Entry 8F5P (electron microscopy, 3.40 A resolution); this record covers chains A and B of the 6 polymer chains in the assembly.

# Chain A
Protein: NET domain-containing protein
Source organism: Leishmania tarentolae
Reference sequence: A0A640KKJ7 (A0A640KKJ7_LEITA); residue numbers follow UniProt; this construct covers 1-368
Amino-acid sequence (368 residues; numbered 1 to 368; the number before each row is that of its first residue):
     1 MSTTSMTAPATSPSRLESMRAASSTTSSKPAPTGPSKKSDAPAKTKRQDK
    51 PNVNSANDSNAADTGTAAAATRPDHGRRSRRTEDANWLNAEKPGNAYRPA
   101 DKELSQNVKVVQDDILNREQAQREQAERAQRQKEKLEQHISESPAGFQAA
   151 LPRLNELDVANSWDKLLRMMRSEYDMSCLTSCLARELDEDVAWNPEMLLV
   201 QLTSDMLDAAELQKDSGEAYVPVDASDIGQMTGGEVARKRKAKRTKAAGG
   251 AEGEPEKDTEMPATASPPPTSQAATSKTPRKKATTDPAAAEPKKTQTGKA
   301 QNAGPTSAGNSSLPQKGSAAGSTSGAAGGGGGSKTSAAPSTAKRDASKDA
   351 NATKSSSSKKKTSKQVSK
Disordered / not traced: 1-144, 220-368

# Chain B
Protein: Intraflagellar transport protein 122B, putative
Source organism: Leishmania tarentolae
Reference sequence: A0A640KAU8 (A0A640KAU8_LEITA); numbering as in UniProt (aligned over 1-1247)
Amino-acid sequence (1247 residues; numbered 1 to 1247; the number before each row is that of its first residue):
     1 MFVYLSKRIAMPNGVKVTSIAWNDGQGWLACGGEKGLLKVLKVDGGPQGQ
    51 RSGGLSSSQTLEGHDTTVDLVTWNQQYCKLTSSDVSGRIIVWVLHKGMWF
   101 EEMVNNRNSSRVVDFAWNPSGTKICITYEDGAVIVGGVDGNRYWGRELPY
   151 KLAKVCWGADGNSILFGTATGEVYVHDASSGEHLSQVEIKCNDGKAPSPL
   201 AGLSWHPAWVERPEPLATLAVCYQSGKLQLMTSIGDETPCNVDRDLPAHF
   251 ISWNPSGTVLAVTAATPATEENGPGIVTQFFSTEGVHLRTLRVSGKQCGG
   301 ITWEGGGLRVAIGVDSSVYFANVRPNYKYCYFKKTAVFAFTVPDKVEESV
   351 MFWNVNTNERRTKSVRGLQYMNACKDACVLISRPDTTQQQRMIQLVNAIG
   401 SPLETRFIDMELYTYDMNSSAVVCCGDESIYIWQFRDPSTAVDALDPISM
   451 QASRAESQERVIHVCDLVRGDTAPTMKVRSALTNDLISAMCVSETHMFVS
   501 LESGTLHVYQLSPLQLVSKYILFARAQSMSVNCNSTQLAVIHLGGITNVY
   551 CIEREKFSLVPCKADTIDGVELKDVWNLRWAVDDPHRFAVMEKTRMLVYN
   601 HGVAEEPVQSCANLCKFKSLKIRTLQLDELLLDPERPRKDYIVDFEAQLL
   651 RDMRAVLRDGTAKEAYEFAESHNTKKLWELLAEHTLFQLDFTYAEVAFIH
   701 CKDYAAIQFVKRVRSLDDPKKQLAEVNAYYRRFDEAERLYKDVDRKDLAL
   751 DLRYRLGDWFGVVRLVQEGGGDEALLFQAWENIGDHYASRQKWSKAAQYY
   801 TQCRHYRKLARIFYIIEDYEMLTQLISMGEHDKELMVTLGNMLLTVGLAE
   851 EAAKAFIAANEPRMAVNGCVQVNMWNRAIALAKEHRLEDVGQLLEKYAKY
   901 LIHRERLTEAIELYRKAGKHDEAATLLAQLGKRAALRDALKAKKFYVLSA
   951 LEVQKYRTTAIALNRDGVAVVSEMLNKDRSTVSERTLDAAWRGAEAYHFL
  1001 LMCQQQMADRNFKAALVLAMRLIEYDDLVAPVDGYSLIALTAYLVKNFGL
  1051 CSKAFARLEQAERNDEAGGVAAAATTQLENFSLDLDVTHRTMASTCGGST
  1101 GGSTGMLSGGGGSALSGTTTSLQLTNPGKGVTRMAPMTYPTVSLRDPPRP
  1151 FADLARHIFMTHSPVDTSVDSVPCPTCGSFNKEWAQRCIKCQQPFNTCIV
  1201 SGCAIVSEDGAWQCSVCHRKALEAVVDKYRNCPLCHTPRKGRMRRGI
Disordered / not traced: 770-773, 960-985, 1068-1147, 1239-1247
Metal / ion sites: Zn2+ site 1: C1174, C1177, C1188, C1191; Zn2+ site 2: C1214, C1217, C1232, C1235

# How chain A and chain B interact
Pairs across the interface - 55 pairs, chain A then chain B:
  W163(A) - Q1004(B)
  K165(A) - R1010(B)
  L166(A) - M1007(B)  hydrophobic
  L166(A) - F1012(B)  hydrophobic
  M169(A) - R1010(B)
  M170(A) - L1040(B)  hydrophobic
  M170(A) - L1044(B)  hydrophobic
  Y174(A) - L1154(B)  hydrophobic
  Y174(A) - H1157(B)
  Y174(A) - I1158(B)
  D175(A) - L1154(B)
  M176(A) - Y1043(B)  hydrophobic
  M176(A) - L1154(B)  hydrophobic
  C178(A) - P1150(B)  hydrophobic
  C178(A) - F1151(B)  hydrophobic
  C178(A) - L1154(B)  hydrophobic
  L179(A) - S1036(B)  hydrogen bond (backbone-side chain)
  L179(A) - L1040(B)  hydrophobic
  L179(A) - L1058(B)  hydrophobic
  L179(A) - L1154(B)  hydrophobic
  C182(A) - Q1004(B)
  C182(A) - D1033(B)  hydrogen bond
  C182(A) - S1036(B)  hydrogen bond
  L183(A) - Q1004(B)
  A184(A) - Q1004(B)  hydrogen bond (backbone-side chain)
  E186(A) - D938(B)
  E186(A) - L940(B)
  E186(A) - L1001(B)
  D188(A) - K943(B)  salt bridge
  D188(A) - L1001(B)
  D188(A) - Q1005(B)
  D188(A) - H1236(B)  salt bridge
  E189(A) - H1236(B)
  D190(A) - K1228(B)
  D190(A) - R1230(B)  salt bridge
  D190(A) - N1231(B)
  V191(A) - N1231(B)  hydrogen bond (backbone-side chain)
  V191(A) - H1236(B)  hydrogen bond (backbone-side chain)
  A192(A) - N1231(B)
  A192(A) - H1236(B)
  A192(A) - P1238(B)
  W193(A) - K943(B)
  W193(A) - K944(B)
  W193(A) - V947(B)  hydrophobic
  W193(A) - H1236(B)  hydrogen bond (backbone-backbone)
  P195(A) - L951(B)  hydrophobic
  E196(A) - R915(B)  salt bridge
  L198(A) - L948(B)  hydrophobic
  L199(A) - T908(B)
  L199(A) - R915(B)
  L202(A) - F945(B)  hydrophobic
  L202(A) - L948(B)  hydrophobic
  T203(A) - T908(B)
  M206(A) - L907(B)  hydrophobic
  M206(A) - T908(B)
Interface residues without a listed pair, chain A (31 interface residues in all): S162, E173, R185, L187
Interface residues without a listed pair, chain B (47 interface residues in all): I911, E912, L927, R937, A939, K941, K955, A1008, L1037, A1039, F1055, Y1229, L1234, C1235

# In short
Chain A and chain B form an interface of 31 and 47 residues respectively, with 7 hydrogen bonds and 4 salt
bridges. Polar pairs include D188(A)-K943(B), D188(A)-H1236(B) and D190(A)-R1230(B). C1174(B), C1177(B),
C1188(B) and C1191(B) form the Zn2+ site 1.
Here chain A is NET domain-containing protein and chain B is Intraflagellar transport protein 122B, putative,
both from Leishmania tarentolae. Entry 8F5P (Structure of Leishmania tarentolae IFT-A (state 2)) was
determined by electron microscopy together with 8F5O from the same study.
